PDB entry 5V5V | X-ray diffraction, 4.11 A resolution (low resolution: residue-level contacts below are approximate; hydrogen-bond / salt-bridge calls are withheld) | chains A and H of the 4 polymer chains in the assembly

# Chain A
Name: Neuroligin-2
From: Rattus norvegicus
UniProt: Q62888 (NLGN2_RAT); residue numbers follow UniProt; this construct covers 42-612
Chain sequence (582 residues; numbered 41 to 622; the number before each row is that of its first residue):
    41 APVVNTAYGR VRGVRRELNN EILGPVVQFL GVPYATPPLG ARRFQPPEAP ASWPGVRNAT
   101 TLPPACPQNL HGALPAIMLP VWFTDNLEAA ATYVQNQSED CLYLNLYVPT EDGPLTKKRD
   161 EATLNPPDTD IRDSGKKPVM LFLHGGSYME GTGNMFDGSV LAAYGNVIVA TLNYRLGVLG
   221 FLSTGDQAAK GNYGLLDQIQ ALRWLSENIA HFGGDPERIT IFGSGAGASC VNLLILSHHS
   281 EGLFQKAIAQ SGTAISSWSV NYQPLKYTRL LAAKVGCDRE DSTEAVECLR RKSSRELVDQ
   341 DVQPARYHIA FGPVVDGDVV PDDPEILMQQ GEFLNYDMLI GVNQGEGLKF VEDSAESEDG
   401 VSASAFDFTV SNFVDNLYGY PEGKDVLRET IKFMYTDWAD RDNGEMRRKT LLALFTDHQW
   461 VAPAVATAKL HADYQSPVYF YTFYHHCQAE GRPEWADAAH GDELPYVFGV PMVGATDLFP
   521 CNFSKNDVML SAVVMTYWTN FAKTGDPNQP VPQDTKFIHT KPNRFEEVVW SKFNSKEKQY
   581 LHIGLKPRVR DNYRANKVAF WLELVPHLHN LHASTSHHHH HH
Not modelled in the structure: 41-50, 59-61, 155-173, 491-496, 558-561, 610-622
Cystine bridges: Cys106-Cys141, Cys317-Cys328, Cys487-Cys521
Differences from the reference sequence: expression tag (41, 613-622)
Swiss-Prot annotation at these positions:
  - glycosylation (N-linked (GlcNAc...) asparagine): Asn98, Asn136, Asn522
From the paper describing this entry:
  - contacts within the chain: Asp407-Arg428 (salt bridge), Asp425-Arg428 (salt bridge)
  - mutagenesis - L374A/N375A/D377A: decreased binding to MDGA1 Ig1-Ig2

# Chain H
Name: MAM domain-containing glycosylphosphatidylinositol anchor protein 1
From: Homo sapiens
UniProt: Q8NFP4 (MDGA1_HUMAN); residues 22-237 here = UniProt positions 22-237
Chain sequence (230 residues; numbered 20 to 249; the number before each row is that of its first residue):
    20 VDYAPAQAQI VHAGQACVVK EDNISERVYT IREGDTLMLQ CLVTGHPRPQ VRWTKTAGSA
    80 SDKFQETSVF NETLRIERIA RTQGGRYYCK AENGVGVPAI KSIRVDVQYL DEPMLTVHQT
   140 VSDVRGNFYQ EKTVFLRCTV NSNPPARFIW KRGSDTLSHS QDNGVDIYEP LYTQGETKVL
   200 KLKNLRPQDY ASYTCQVSVR NVCGIPDKAI TFRLTNTTGS ASTSHHHHHH
Not modelled in the structure: 20-23, 65-66, 75-84, 90, 141-150, 178-181, 235-249
Cystine bridges: Cys36-Cys222, Cys60-Cys108, Cys157-Cys214
Differences from the reference sequence: expression tag (20-21, 238-249)
Swiss-Prot annotation at these positions:
  - glycosylation (N-linked (GlcNAc...) asparagine): Asn42, Asn90, Asn235

# Chain A / chain H interface
Contacting residue pairs - 23 pairs, chain A then chain H:
  Gln227(A) - Asn42(H)
  Gln227(A) - Ile43(H)
  Lys230(A) - Ile43(H)
  Arg243(A) - Val116(H)
  His278(A) - Arg105(H)
  His278(A) - Tyr107(H)
  His278(A) - Ile119(H)
  His278(A) - Ser121(H)
  His279(A) - Ile119(H)
  Glu281(A) - Thr73(H)
  Glu281(A) - Tyr107(H)
  Glu281(A) - Lys109(H)
  Asp356(A) - Arg46(H)
  Gly357(A) - Arg46(H)
  Asp358(A) - Ile119(H)
  Pro361(A) - Arg105(H)
  Asp362(A) - Arg123(H)
  Ile366(A) - Arg123(H)
  Leu367(A) - Arg105(H)
  Gly371(A) - Lys74(H)
  Glu372(A) - Arg105(H)
  Glu372(A) - Arg123(H)
  Leu374(A) - Lys74(H)
Also at the interface, not in a pair above, chain A (19 interface residues in all): Asp226, Phe373, Glu603
Also at the interface, not in a pair above, chain H (16 interface residues in all): Thr86, Gly104, Lys120, Leu190
The authors on this interface:
  - interface residues, chain A: Leu374(A)
  - interface residues, chain H: Tyr107(H), Ser121(H)

# Summary
The interface between chain A and chain H involves 19 residues on one side and 16 on the other. The paper
reports that L374A/N375A/D377A of chain A reduce binding to MDGA1 Ig1-Ig2; interface residues Leu374(A) and
Tyr107(H) among others.
Chain A is Neuroligin-2 (Rattus norvegicus) and chain H is MAM domain-containing glycosylphosphatidylinositol
anchor protein 1 (Homo sapiens); the structure, Complex of NLGN2 with MDGA1 Ig1-Ig2, was determined by X-ray
diffraction, deposited together with 5V5W.
